Entry 7Y8L (X-ray diffraction, 2.41 A resolution); this record covers chains B and D of the 4 polymer chains in the assembly.

== Chain B (and D) ==
Molecule: reductase for protein
Organism: Streptomyces clavuligerus
Notes: chain D of this document is another copy of the same molecule, construct and numbering; everything in this record applies to it too
Chain sequence (290 residues; numbered 1 to 290; the number before each row is that of its first residue):
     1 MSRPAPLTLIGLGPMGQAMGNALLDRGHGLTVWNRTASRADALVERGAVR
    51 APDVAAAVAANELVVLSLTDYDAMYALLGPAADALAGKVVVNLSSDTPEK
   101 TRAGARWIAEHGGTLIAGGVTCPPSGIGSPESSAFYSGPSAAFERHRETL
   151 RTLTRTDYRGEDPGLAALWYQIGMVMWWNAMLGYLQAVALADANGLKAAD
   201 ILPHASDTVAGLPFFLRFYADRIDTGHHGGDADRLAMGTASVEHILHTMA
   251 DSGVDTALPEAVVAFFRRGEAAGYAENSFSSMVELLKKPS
Not modelled in the structure: 1-2, 290 (chain D: 1-3, 289-290)
Ligand contacts:
  - 4IS (5-[2,5-bis(fluoranyl)phenyl]-3,4-dihydro-2H-pyrrole), molecule 1: Val120, Thr121, Cys122, Pro123, Tyr170, Met174, Trp177, Trp178
  - 4IS, molecule 2: Phe215, Tyr219, Asp233, Met237, Phe279
  - NADPH (NDP; NADPH dihydro-nicotinamide-adenine-dinucleotide phosphate), molecule 1: Gly11, Leu12, Gly13, Pro14, Met15, Gly16, Asn34, Arg35, Thr36, Arg39, Ser67, Leu68, Thr69, Ala73, Ala76, Leu77, Leu93, Ser94, Ser95, Val120, Cys122, Pro123, Pro124, Tyr170
  - NADPH (NDP), molecule 2: Ala232, Arg234, Met237

== How chain B and chain D interact ==
Pairs across the interface (16; chain B residue first):
  Arg26(B) - Ala199(D)
  Pro130(B) - Leu202(D)  hydrophobic
  Pro130(B) - Ser206(D)
  Arg151(B) - Pro203(D)
  Arg151(B) - Asp207(D)  salt bridge
  Arg155(B) - Asp207(D)
  Arg155(B) - Ala210(D)
  Ala199(B) - Arg26(D)
  Asp200(B) - Arg26(D)  salt bridge
  Leu202(B) - Pro130(D)  hydrophobic
  Pro203(B) - Arg151(D)
  Ser206(B) - Pro130(D)
  Ser206(B) - Arg155(D)
  Asp207(B) - Arg151(D)  salt bridge
  Asp207(B) - Arg155(D)  salt bridge
  Ala210(B) - Arg155(D)
Interface residues without a listed pair, chain B (12 interface residues in all): Glu148
Interface residues without a listed pair, chain D (12 interface residues in all): Glu148, Asp200

== Overview ==
The chain B/chain D interface involves 12 residues from each chain; the contacts include 4 salt bridges. Among
the polar pairs are Arg151(B)-Asp207(D), Asp200(B)-Arg26(D) and Asp207(B)-Arg155(D). Chain B binds NADPH and
compound 4IS.
Chain B and chain D are both reductase for protein (Streptomyces clavuligerus); the structure, Structure of
ScIRED-R2-V3 from Streptomyces clavuligerus in complex with 5-(2,5-difluorophenyl)-3,4-dihydro-2H-pyrrole, was
determined by X-ray diffraction together with 7Y8M, 7Y8N and 7Y8K from the same study.
